Entry 8YHA (electron microscopy, 3.40 A resolution); this record covers chains H and T of the 12 polymer chains in the assembly.

Chain H:
Name: CRISPR system Cascade subunit CasC
Source organism: Candidatus Cloacimonetes bacterium ADurb.Bin088
UniProt: A0A1V6F8B5 (A0A1V6F8B5_9BACT); numbering as in UniProt (aligned over 1-378)
Chain sequence (378 residues; each row starts with the number of its first residue):
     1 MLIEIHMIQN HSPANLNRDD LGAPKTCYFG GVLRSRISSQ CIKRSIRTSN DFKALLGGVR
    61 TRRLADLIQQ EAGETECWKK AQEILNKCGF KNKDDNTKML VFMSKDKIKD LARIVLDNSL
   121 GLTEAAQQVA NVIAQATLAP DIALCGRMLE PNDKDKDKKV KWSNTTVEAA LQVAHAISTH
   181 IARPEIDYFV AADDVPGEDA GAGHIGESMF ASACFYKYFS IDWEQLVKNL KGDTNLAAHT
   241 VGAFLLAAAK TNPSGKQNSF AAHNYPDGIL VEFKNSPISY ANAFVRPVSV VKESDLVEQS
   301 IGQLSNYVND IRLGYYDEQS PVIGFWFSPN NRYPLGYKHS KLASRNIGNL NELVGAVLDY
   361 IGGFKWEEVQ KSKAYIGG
Disordered / not traced: 372-378

Chain T:
Molecule: DNA/RNA
Source organism: Candidatus Cloacimonadota bacterium
Sequence (56 nucleotides; each row starts with the number of its first residue):
     1 ATTACGCCAA GCTTTTTAAC AGTGGCCTTA TTAAATGACT TCTCCTCCTT GATAGA
Disordered / not traced: 1-2, 50-56

Interface between chain H and chain T:
Contacting residue pairs (24):
  Arg62(H) - A38(T)  hydrogen bond to the phosphate
  Arg62(H) - C39(T)  salt bridge to the phosphate
  Lys98(H) - DT40(T)  sugar contact
  Lys98(H) - DT41(T)  phosphate contact
  Met99(H) - DT40(T)  sugar contact
  Met99(H) - DT41(T)  sugar contact
  Glu150(H) - DT41(T)  sugar contact
  Glu150(H) - C42(T)  sugar contact
  Pro151(H) - DT41(T)  phosphate contact
  Pro151(H) - C42(T)  sugar contact
  Asn152(H) - DT41(T)  phosphate contact
  Asn152(H) - C42(T)  phosphate contact
  Asp153(H) - C42(T)  hydrogen bond to the phosphate
  Asp153(H) - DT43(T)  phosphate contact
  Phe189(H) - A34(T)  base contact
  Asp199(H) - DT31(T)  phosphate contact
  Ala200(H) - DT31(T)  base contact
  Gly201(H) - DT31(T)  hydrogen bond to the base
  Gly201(H) - DT32(T)  base contact
  Ala202(H) - DT32(T)  hydrogen bond to the base
  Gly203(H) - A33(T)  sugar contact
  His204(H) - A34(T)  salt bridge to the phosphate
  Ile205(H) - DT32(T)  base contact
  Ile205(H) - A33(T)  hydrogen bond to the sugar
Also at the interface, not in a pair above, chain H (16 interface residues in all): Lys154

In short:
16 residues of chain H face 10 of chain T across their interface, with 5 hydrogen bonds and 2 salt bridges.
Among the polar pairs are Gly201(H)-DT31(T), Ala202(H)-DT32(T) and Ile205(H)-A33(T).
Here chain H is CRISPR system Cascade subunit CasC (Candidatus Cloacimonetes bacterium ADurb.Bin088) and chain
T is DNA/RNA (Candidatus Cloacimonadota bacterium). Entry 8YHA (Type I-EHNH Cascade-ssDNA complex) was
determined by electron microscopy (same publication as 8YDB, 8YEO and 8YH9).
